Entry 7AK9 (X-ray diffraction, 2.55 A resolution); this record covers chains A and C of the 4 polymer chains in the assembly.

# Chain A
Molecule: Acetyltransferase
Organism: Salmonella typhimurium
UniProtKB: A0A0F7DJC6 (A0A0F7DJC6_SALTM); residues 2-175 here = UniProt positions 2-175
Amino-acid sequence (176 residues; numbered 0 to 175; the number before each row is that of its first residue; numbering starts at 0):
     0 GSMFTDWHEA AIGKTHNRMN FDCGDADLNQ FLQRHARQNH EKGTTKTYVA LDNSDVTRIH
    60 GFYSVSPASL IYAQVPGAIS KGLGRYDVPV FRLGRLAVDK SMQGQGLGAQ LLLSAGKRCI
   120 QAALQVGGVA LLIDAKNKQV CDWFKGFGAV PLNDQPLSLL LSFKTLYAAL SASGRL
Unresolved in the structure: 0, 72-84
Construct notes: expression tag (0-1); engineered mutation Phe143 (Tyr in A0A0F7DJC6)
Ligand contacts: dephospho coenzyme A (COD): Cys22, Gly23, Asp24, Leu27, Leu95, Ala96, Val97, Gln102, Gly103, Gln104, Gly105, Leu106, Gly107, Ala108, Asn136, Gln138, Val139, Asp141, Trp142

# Chain C
Molecule: ABC transporter
Organism: Salmonella typhimurium
UniProtKB: A0A5K1TU10 (A0A5K1TU10_SALTM); residues 58-93 here = UniProt positions 58-93
Amino-acid sequence (36 residues; numbered 58 to 93; the number before each row is that of its first residue):
    58 YLTERDTKMI MEILDNPPAP NEKLLAAAFA LPDMKK

# Chain A / chain C interface
Pairs across the interface (69; chain A residue first):
  Met2(A) with Ala87(C), hydrophobic
  Thr4(A) with Ala87(C); Pro89(C)
  Trp6(A) with Leu88(C), hydrophobic; Pro89(C); Met91(C), hydrophobic
  His7(A) with Met91(C)
  Glu8(A) with Met91(C)
  Ala10(A) with Lys93(C)
  Ser68(A) with Tyr58(C), hydrogen bond (backbone-side chain)
  Leu69(A) with Tyr58(C); Leu59(C), hydrophobic
  Ile70(A) with Tyr58(C), hydrogen bond (backbone-backbone); Leu59(C), hydrogen bond (backbone-backbone)
  Tyr71(A) with Leu59(C); Thr64(C); Met68(C)
  Val87(A) with Leu71(C), hydrophobic
  Ala108(A) with Ala84(C), hydrophobic
  Gln109(A) with Ala87(C); Leu88(C); Pro89(C)
  Leu112(A) with Leu81(C), hydrophobic; Ala84(C), hydrophobic; Ala85(C)
  Ser113(A) with Leu88(C)
  Lys116(A) with Asp90(C), salt bridge; Met91(C), hydrogen bond (side chain-backbone)
  Arg117(A) with Lys93(C)
  Gln120(A) with Lys93(C)
  Val128(A) with Leu71(C), hydrophobic
  Gly145(A) with Asn78(C), hydrogen bond (backbone-side chain); Lys80(C)
  Phe146(A) with Asn78(C); Lys80(C); Leu81(C)
  Gly147(A) with Asn78(C)
  Val149(A) with Met66(C), hydrophobic
  Pro150(A) with Met66(C)
  Leu151(A) with Leu59(C), hydrophobic; Asp63(C); Ile67(C), hydrophobic
  Asn152(A) with Arg62(C); Asp63(C), hydrogen bond (backbone-side chain); Met66(C)
  Asp153(A) with Tyr58(C); Leu59(C); Thr60(C), hydrogen bond; Asp63(C), hydrogen bond (backbone-side chain)
  Leu159(A) with Ile67(C), hydrophobic
  Ser161(A) with Ile70(C); Leu71(C)
  Lys163(A) with Pro74(C)
  Thr164(A) with Pro75(C), hydrogen bond (side chain-backbone); Pro77(C); Leu81(C)
  Ala167(A) with Pro77(C)
  Ala168(A) with Pro77(C), hydrophobic; Leu82(C), hydrophobic; Ala85(C)
  Ala171(A) with Leu82(C), hydrophobic; Phe86(C)
  Ser172(A) with Ala85(C), hydrogen bond (side chain-backbone); Phe86(C)
  Gly173(A) with Asp90(C)
  Arg174(A) with Ala85(C); Phe86(C), hydrogen bond (side chain-backbone); Leu88(C), hydrogen bond (side chain-backbone); Asp90(C)
Other interface residues (no listed pair), chain A (44 interface residues in all): Ala9, Tyr47, Ala129, Gln154, Leu160, Leu165, Leu169
Other interface residues (no listed pair), chain C (29 interface residues in all): Ala76, Ala83

# Summary
44 residues of chain A and 29 residues of chain C are in contact; the contacts include 12 hydrogen bonds and 1
salt bridge. Among the polar pairs are Lys116(A)-Asp90(C), Ser68(A)-Tyr58(C) and Lys116(A)-Met91(C). Ligands
of chain A: dephospho coenzyme A.
Here chain A is Acetyltransferase and chain C is ABC transporter, both from Salmonella typhimurium. Entry 7AK9
(Structure of Salmonella TacT3 toxin bound to TacA3 antitoxin C-terminal peptide) was determined by X-ray
diffraction together with 7AK7 and 7AK8 from the same study.
